PDB entry 4Y8Q | X-ray diffraction, 2.60 A resolution | chains D and E of the 32 polymer chains in the assembly

# Chain D
Protein: Proteasome subunit alpha type-5
Source organism: Saccharomyces cerevisiae (strain ATCC 204508 / S288c)
Notes: EC 3.4.25.1
Reference sequence: P32379 (PSA5_YEAST); residues -7 to 252 here correspond to UniProt positions 1-260 (UniProt number = residue number + 8)
Sequence (260 residues; row label = number of the first residue in the row; numbers below 1 keep their minus sign (Met-7 is residue -7)):
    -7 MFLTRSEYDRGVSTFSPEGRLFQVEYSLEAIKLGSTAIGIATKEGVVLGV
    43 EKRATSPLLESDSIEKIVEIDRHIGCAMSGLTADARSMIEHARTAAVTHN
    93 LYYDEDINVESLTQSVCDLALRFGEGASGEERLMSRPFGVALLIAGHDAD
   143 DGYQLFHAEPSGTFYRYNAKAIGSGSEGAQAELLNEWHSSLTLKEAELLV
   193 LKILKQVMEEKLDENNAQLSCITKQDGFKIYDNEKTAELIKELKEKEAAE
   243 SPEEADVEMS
Disordered / not traced: -7 to 0, 118-124, 243-252

# Chain E
Protein: Proteasome subunit alpha type-6
Source organism: Saccharomyces cerevisiae (strain ATCC 204508 / S288c)
Notes: EC 3.4.25.1
Reference sequence: P40302 (PSA6_YEAST); residues 0-233 here correspond to UniProt positions 1-234 (UniProt number = residue number + 1)
Sequence (234 residues; numbered 0 to 233; the number before each row is that of its first residue; numbering starts at 0):
     0 MFRNNYDGDTVTFSPTGRLFQVEYALEAIKQGSVTVGLRSNTHAVLVALK
    50 RNADELSSYQKKIIKCDEHMGLSLAGLAPDARVLSNYLRQQCNYSSLVFN
   100 RKLAVERAGHLLCDKAQKNTQSYGGRPYGVGLLIIGYDKSGAHLLEFQPS
   150 GNVTELYGTAIGARSQGAKTYLERTLDTFIKIDGNPDELIKAGVEAISQS
   200 LRDESLTVDNLSIAIVGKDTPFTIYDGEAVAKYI
Disordered / not traced: 0-2
Curated features (UniProtKB/Swiss-Prot):
  - modified residue: Ser13 (Phosphoserine)
  - cross-link: Lys190 (Glycyl lysine isopeptide (Lys-Gly) (interchain with G-Cter in ubiquitin))

# Interface between chain D and chain E
Pairs across the interface (40; chain D residue first):
  Ser5(D) with Arg125(E)
  Thr6(D) with Gly7(E); Gln20(E)
  Phe7(D) with Gln20(E), hydrogen bond (backbone-side chain); Tyr23(E); Leu76(E), hydrophobic; Arg125(E); Pro126(E); Gly128(E)
  Ser8(D) with Tyr23(E)
  Pro9(D) with Tyr23(E), hydrophobic; Glu26(E)
  Glu10(D) with Gln30(E)
  Gly11(D) with Tyr23(E); Ala27(E)
  Leu13(D) with Arg125(E)
  Gln106(D) with Arg81(E), hydrogen bond
  Asp110(D) with Arg81(E), salt bridge
  Leu113(D) with Pro78(E), hydrophobic; Arg125(E)
  Ser153(D) with Pro78(E)
  Gly154(D) with Pro78(E)
  Thr155(D) with Gln59(E)
  Phe156(D) with Gln59(E)
  Tyr157(D) with Arg50(E); Ala52(E); Ser56(E); Ser57(E); Gln59(E)
  Arg158(D) with Ser56(E); Ser57(E), hydrogen bond (backbone-backbone)
  Tyr159(D) with Ala52(E); Asp53(E); Leu55(E); Ser56(E)
  Asn160(D) with Leu55(E), hydrogen bond (backbone-backbone)
  Ala161(D) with Leu55(E)
  Gln172(D) with Asp53(E), hydrogen bond; Leu55(E)
  Leu175(D) with Leu55(E)
Interface residues without a listed pair, chain D (26 interface residues in all): Arg2, Gly3, Glu117, Leu176
Interface residues without a listed pair, chain E (26 interface residues in all): Asp6, Ala24, Asn51, Glu54, Asp79, Tyr122, Gly123

# Overview
The chain D/chain E interface involves 26 residues from each chain, with 5 hydrogen bonds and 1 salt bridge.
Polar pairs include Asp110(D)-Arg81(E), Phe7(D)-Gln20(E) and Gln106(D)-Arg81(E).
Chain D is Proteasome subunit alpha type-5 and chain E is Proteasome subunit alpha type-6, both from
Saccharomyces cerevisiae (strain ATCC 204508 / S288c); the structure, Yeast 20S proteasome beta7-delta7_Cter
mutant in complex with Ac-PAY-ep, was determined by X-ray diffraction (same publication as 4Y69, 4Y6A, 4Y6V,
4Y6Z, 4Y70, 4Y74 and 34 further entries).
